Entry 6Z3S (X-ray diffraction, 3.05 A resolution); this record covers chain D.

Chain D:
Name: Cystathionine beta-synthase
Source organism: Toxoplasma gondii ME49
Notes: EC 4.2.1.22
Reference sequence: A0A125YSJ9 (A0A125YSJ9_TOXGM); numbering as in UniProt; present here: 1-463, 488-514
Amino-acid sequence (490 residues; row label = number of the first residue in the row; note: 24 numbers in that range are skipped by the numbering (no residue carries them; nothing is unmodelled there)):
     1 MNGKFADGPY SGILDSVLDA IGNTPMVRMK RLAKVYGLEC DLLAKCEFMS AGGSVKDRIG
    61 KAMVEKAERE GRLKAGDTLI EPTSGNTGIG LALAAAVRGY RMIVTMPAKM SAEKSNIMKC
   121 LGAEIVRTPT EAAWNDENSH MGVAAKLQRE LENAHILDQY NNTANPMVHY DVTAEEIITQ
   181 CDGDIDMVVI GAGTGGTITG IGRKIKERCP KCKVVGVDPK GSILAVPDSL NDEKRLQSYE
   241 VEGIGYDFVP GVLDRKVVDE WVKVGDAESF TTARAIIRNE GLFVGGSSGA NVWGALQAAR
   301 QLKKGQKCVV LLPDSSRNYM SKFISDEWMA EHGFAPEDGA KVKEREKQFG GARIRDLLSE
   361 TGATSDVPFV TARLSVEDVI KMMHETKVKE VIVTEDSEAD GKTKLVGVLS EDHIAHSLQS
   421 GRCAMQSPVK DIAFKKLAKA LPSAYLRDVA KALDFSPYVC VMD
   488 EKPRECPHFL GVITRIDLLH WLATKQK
Disordered / not traced: 1-5, 363, 397-404, 488-493, 513-514
Residues lining bound ligands: P1T (2-[({3-hydroxy-2-methyl-5-[(phosphonooxy)methyl]pyridin-4-yl}methyl)amino]acrylic acid): Lys56, Pro82, Thr83, Ser84, Gly85, Asn86, Thr87, Gln159, Asn165, His169, Gly191, Ala192, Gly193, Thr194, Gly195, Gly196, Thr197, Glu242, Gly243, Ile244, Tyr246, Ser287, Pro313, Asp314, Tyr319

Overview:
Chain D binds compound P1T.
Chain D is Cystathionine beta-synthase (Toxoplasma gondii ME49); the structure, Crystal structure of
delta466-491 cystathionine beta-synthase from Toxoplasma gondii with O-Acetylserine, was determined by X-ray
diffraction (same publication as 6ZS7, 6XYL and 6XWL).
